6HVT - chains R and S of the 28 polymer chains in the assembly; structure by X-ray diffraction, 2.90 A resolution.

[Chain R]
Name: Proteasome subunit alpha type-5
Organism: Saccharomyces cerevisiae (strain ATCC 204508 / S288c)
Notes: EC 3.4.25.1
UniProtKB: P32379 (PSA5_YEAST); residues -7 to 252 here correspond to UniProt positions 1-260 (UniProt number = residue number + 8)
Chain sequence (260 residues; row label = number of the first residue in the row; numbers below 1 keep their minus sign (Met-7 is residue -7)):
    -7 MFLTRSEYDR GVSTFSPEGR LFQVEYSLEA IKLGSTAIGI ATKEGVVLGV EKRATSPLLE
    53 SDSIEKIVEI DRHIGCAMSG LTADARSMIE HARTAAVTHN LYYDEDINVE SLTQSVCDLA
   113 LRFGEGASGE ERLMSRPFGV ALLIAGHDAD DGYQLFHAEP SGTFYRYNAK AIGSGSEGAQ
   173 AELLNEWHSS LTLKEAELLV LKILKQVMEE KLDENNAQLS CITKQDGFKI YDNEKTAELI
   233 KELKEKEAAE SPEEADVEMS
Not modelled in the structure: -7 to 0, 118-124, 243-252

[Chain S]
Name: Proteasome subunit alpha type-6
Organism: Saccharomyces cerevisiae (strain ATCC 204508 / S288c)
Notes: EC 3.4.25.1
UniProtKB: P40302 (PSA6_YEAST); residues 0-233 here correspond to UniProt positions 1-234 (UniProt number = residue number + 1)
Chain sequence (234 residues; each row starts with the number of its first residue; numbering starts at 0):
     0 MFRNNYDGDT VTFSPTGRLF QVEYALEAIK QGSVTVGLRS NTHAVLVALK RNADELSSYQ
    60 KKIIKCDEHM GLSLAGLAPD ARVLSNYLRQ QCNYSSLVFN RKLAVERAGH LLCDKAQKNT
   120 QSYGGRPYGV GLLIIGYDKS GAHLLEFQPS GNVTELYGTA IGARSQGAKT YLERTLDTFI
   180 KIDGNPDELI KAGVEAISQS LRDESLTVDN LSIAIVGKDT PFTIYDGEAV AKYI
Not modelled in the structure: 0-2
Swiss-Prot annotation at these positions:
  - modified residue: Ser13 (Phosphoserine)
  - cross-link: Lys190 (Glycyl lysine isopeptide (Lys-Gly) (interchain with G-Cter in ubiquitin))

[How chain R and chain S interact]
Contacting residue pairs (47):
  Arg2(R) with Gly7(S)
  Ser5(R) with Arg125(S)
  Thr6(R) with Gly7(S), hydrogen bond (side chain-backbone); Gln20(S)
  Phe7(R) with Gln20(S), hydrogen bond (backbone-side chain); Tyr23(S); Ala24(S), hydrophobic; Leu76(S), hydrophobic; Arg125(S); Pro126(S); Gly128(S)
  Ser8(R) with Tyr23(S)
  Pro9(R) with Tyr23(S), hydrophobic; Glu26(S)
  Glu10(R) with Glu26(S); Gln30(S)
  Gly11(R) with Tyr23(S); Ala27(S)
  Leu13(R) with Arg125(S)
  Gln106(R) with Arg81(S), hydrogen bond
  Asp110(R) with Arg81(S), salt bridge
  Leu113(R) with Pro78(S), hydrophobic; Asp79(S); Arg125(S)
  Ser153(R) with Pro78(S)
  Gly154(R) with Pro78(S)
  Thr155(R) with Gln59(S); Pro78(S)
  Phe156(R) with Gln59(S)
  Tyr157(R) with Arg50(S); Ala52(S); Ser56(S); Ser57(S); Gln59(S)
  Arg158(R) with Ser56(S); Ser57(S), hydrogen bond (backbone-backbone)
  Tyr159(R) with Ala52(S); Asp53(S); Leu55(S); Ser56(S)
  Asn160(R) with Leu55(S), hydrogen bond (backbone-backbone)
  Ala161(R) with Leu55(S)
  Gln172(R) with Asp53(S), hydrogen bond; Leu55(S)
  Leu176(R) with Glu54(S); Leu55(S), hydrophobic
  Trp179(R) with Leu55(S), hydrophobic
Interface residues without a listed pair, chain R (27 interface residues in all): Gly3, Glu117, Leu175
Interface residues without a listed pair, chain S (26 interface residues in all): Asp6, Asn51, Tyr122, Gly123

[Overview]
Chain R and chain S form an interface of 27 and 26 residues respectively, with 6 hydrogen bonds and 1 salt
bridge. Polar pairs include Asp110(R)-Arg81(S), Thr6(R)-Gly7(S) and Phe7(R)-Gln20(S).
Chain R is Proteasome subunit alpha type-5 and chain S is Proteasome subunit alpha type-6, both from
Saccharomyces cerevisiae (strain ATCC 204508 / S288c); the structure, Yeast 20S proteasome with human beta2i
(1-53) in complex with 20, was determined by X-ray diffraction, deposited together with 6HTB, 6HTC, 6HTD,
6HTP, 6HTR, 6HUB and 30 further entries.
